8FOH - chains B and T of the 6 polymer chains in the assembly; structure by electron microscopy, 4.60 A resolution (low resolution: residue-level contacts below are approximate; hydrogen-bond / salt-bridge calls are withheld).

== Chain B ==
Molecule: DNA primase large subunit
Source organism: Saccharomyces cerevisiae
UniProt: A0A6A5PVV0 (A0A6A5PVV0_YEASX); residue numbers follow UniProt; this construct covers 1-528
Chain sequence (528 residues; numbered 1 to 528; the number before each row is that of its first residue):
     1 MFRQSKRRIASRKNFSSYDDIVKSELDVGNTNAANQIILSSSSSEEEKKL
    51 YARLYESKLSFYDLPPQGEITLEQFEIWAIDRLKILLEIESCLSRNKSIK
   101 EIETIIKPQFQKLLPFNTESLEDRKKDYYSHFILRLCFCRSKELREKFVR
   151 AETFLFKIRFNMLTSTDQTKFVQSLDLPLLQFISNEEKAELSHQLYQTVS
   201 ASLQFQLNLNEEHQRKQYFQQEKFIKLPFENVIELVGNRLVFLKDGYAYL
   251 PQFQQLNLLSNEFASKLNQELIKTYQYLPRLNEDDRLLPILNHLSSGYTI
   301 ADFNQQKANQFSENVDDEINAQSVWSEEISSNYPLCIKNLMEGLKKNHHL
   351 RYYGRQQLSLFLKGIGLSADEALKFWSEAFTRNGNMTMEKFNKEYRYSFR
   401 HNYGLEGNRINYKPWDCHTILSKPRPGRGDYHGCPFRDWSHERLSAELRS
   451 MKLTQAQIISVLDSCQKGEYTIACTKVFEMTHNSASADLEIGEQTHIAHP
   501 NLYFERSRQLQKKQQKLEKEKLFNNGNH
Not modelled in the structure: 1-45, 68-72, 175-179, 251-253, 285, 300-316, 382-392, 450-455, 483-495, 513-528
Ion coordination: 4Fe-4S cluster Fe: Cys336, Cys417, Cys434, Cys474
Small-molecule neighbours: 4Fe-4S cluster (SF4): Pro334, Leu335, Cys336, Cys417, Ile420, Gly433, Cys434, Pro435, Phe436, Tyr470, Thr471, Cys474, His499, Pro500

== Chain T ==
Molecule: template DNA
Sequence (12 nucleotides; each row starts with the number of its first residue):
    10 GCTGCCGCCGCC

== How chain B and chain T interact ==
Contacting residue pairs (8; chain B residue first):
  Lys393(B) with DC18(T)
  His401(B) with DC20(T); DC21(T)
  Glu406(B) with DC20(T)
  Gly407(B) with DC20(T)
  Asn408(B) with DC20(T); DC21(T)
  Ile410(B) with DC21(T)
Interface residues without a listed pair, chain B (7 interface residues in all): Glu394
Interface residues without a listed pair, chain T (5 interface residues in all): DC17, DG19

== Summary ==
7 residues of chain B and 5 residues of chain T are in contact. Ligands of chain B: 4Fe-4S cluster. Cys336(B),
Cys417(B), Cys434(B) and Cys474(B) coordinate a 4Fe-4S cluster Fe ion.
Here chain B is DNA primase large subunit (Saccharomyces cerevisiae) and chain T is template DNA. Entry 8FOH
(Cryo-EM structure of S. cerevisiae DNA polymerase alpha-primase complex in the RNA synthesis state) was
determined by electron microscopy, deposited together with 8FOC, 8FOD, 8FOE, 8FOJ and 8FOK.
